9H9N - chains A and K of the 13 polymer chains in the assembly; structure by electron microscopy, 3.10 A resolution.

== Chain A ==
Molecule: 16S RNA
From: Escherichia coli
Sequence (1541 nucleotides; numbered 1 to 1542; 1 number in that range is skipped by the numbering (no residue carries it; nothing is unmodelled there); the number before each row is that of its first residue):
     1 AAAUUGAAGAGUUUGAUCAUGGCUCAGAUUGAACGCUGGCGGCAGGCCUA
    51 ACACAUGCAAGUCGAACGGUAACAGGAAGAAGCUUGCUUCUUUGCUGACG
   101 AGUGGCGGACGGGUGAGUAAUGUCUGGGAAACUGCCUGAUGGAGGGGGAU
   151 AACUACUGGAAACGGUAGCUAAUACCGCAUAACGUCGCAAGACCAAAGAG
   201 GGGGACCUUCGGGCCUCUUGCCAUCGGAUGUGCCCAGAUGGGAUUAGCUA
   251 GUAGGUGGGGUAACGGCUCACCUAGGCGACGAUCCCUAGCUGGUCUGAGA
   301 GGAUGACCAGCCACACUGGAACUGAGACACGGUCCAGACUCCUACGGGAG
   351 GCAGCAGUGGGGAAUAUUGCACAAUGGGCGCAAGCCUGAUGCAGCCAUGC
   401 CGCGUGUAUGAAGAAGGCCUUCGGGUUGUAAAGUACUUUCAGCGGGGAGG
   451 AAGGGAGUAAAGUUAAUACCUUUGCUCAUUGACGUUACCCGCAGAAGAAG
   501 CACCGGCUAACUCCGUGCCAGCAGCCXCGGUAAUACGGAGGGUGCAAGCG
   551 UUAAUCGGAAUUACUGGGCGUAAAGCGCACGCAGGCGGUUUGUUAAGUCA
   601 GAUGUGAAAUCCCCGGGCUCAACCUGGGAACUGCAUCUGAUACUGGCAAG
   651 CUUGAGUCUCGUAGAGGGGGGUAGAAUUCCAGGUGUAGCGGUGAAAUGCG
   701 UAGAGAUCUGGAGGAAUACCGGUGGCGAAGGCGGCCCCCUGGACGAAGAC
   751 UGACGCUCAGGUGCGAAAGCGUGGGGAGCAAACAGGAUUAGAUACCCUGG
   801 UAGUCCACGCCGUAAACGAUGUCGACUUGGAGGUUGUGCCCUUGAGGCGU
   851 GGCUUCCGGAGCUAACGCGUUAAGUCGACCGCCUGGGGAGUACGGCCGCA
   901 AGGUUAAAACUCAAAUGAAUUGACGGGGGC
   932 CCGCACAAGCGGUGGAGCAUGUGGUUUAAUUCGAUGXAACGCGAAGAACC
   982 UUACCUGGUCUUGACAUCCACGGAAGUUUUCAGAGAUGAGAAUGUGCCUU
  1032 CGGGAACCGUGAGACAGGUGCUGCAUGGCUGUCGUCAGCUCGUGUUGUGA
  1082 AAUGUUGGGUUAAGUCCCGCAACGAGCGCAACCCUUAUCCUUUGUUGCCA
  1132 GCGGUCCGGCCGGGAACUCAAAGGAGACUGCCAGUGAUAAACUGGAGGAA
  1182 GGUGGGGAUGACGUCAAGUCAUCAUGGCCCUUACGACCAGGGCUACACAC
  1232 GUGCUACAAUGGCGCAUACAAAGAGAAGCGACCUCGCGAGAGCAAGCGGA
  1282 CCUCAUAAAGUGCGUCGUAGUCCGGAUUGGAGUCUGCAACUCGACUCCAU
  1332 GAAGUCGGAAUCGCUAGUAAUCGUGGAUCAGAAUGCCACGGUGAAUACGU
  1382 UCCCGGCCUUGUACACACCGCCCGUXACACCAUGGGAGUGGGUUGCAAAA
  1432 GAAGUAGGUAGCUUAACCUUCGGGAGGGCGCUUACCACUUUGUGAUUCAU
  1482 GACUGGGGUGAAGUCGUAACAAGGUAACCGUAGGGGAACCUGCGGUUGGA
  1532 UCACCUCCUUA
Disordered / not traced: 932-1386, 1535-1542
Modified / non-standard residues: PSU (pseudouridine-5'-monophosphate) at position 516, G7M (N7-methyl-guanosine-5'-monophosphate) at position 527, 2MG (2N-methylguanosine-5'-monophosphate) at position 967, 5MC (5-methylcytidine-5'-monophosphate) at position 968, 2MG (2N-methylguanosine-5'-monophosphate) at position 1208, 4OC (4n,o2'-methylcytidine-5'-monophosphate) at position 1402, 5MC (5-methylcytidine-5'-monophosphate) at position 1407, UR3 (3-methyluridine-5'-monophoshate) at position 1498, 2MG (2N-methylguanosine-5'-monophosphate) at position 1516, MA6 (6N-dimethyladenosine-5'-monophoshate) at position 1518, MA6 (6N-dimethyladenosine-5'-monophoshate) at position 1519
Metal / ion sites: Mg2+ site 1 near G21 (its only coordinating residue here); Mg2+ site 2 near C48 (its only coordinating residue here); Mg2+ site 3 near A53 (its only coordinating residue here); Mg2+ site 4: A59, U387; Mg2+ site 5 near G100 (its only coordinating residue here); K+ site 1: G104, G105; Mg2+ site 6: A109, G331; Mg2+ site 7: A116, G117, G289; Mg2+ site 8 near C135 (its only coordinating residue here); K+ site 2: G145, A197; Mg2+ site 9: A174, C175; Mg2+ site 10: U180, A195; 32 more Mg2+ sites not listed; 4 more K+ sites not listed
Residues lining bound ligands: A1IC4 ((2S,3S)-2-[[(2S)-2-[[(2S,4S)-5-aminocarbonyloxy-4-oxidanyl-2-[[(2S,3R)-3-oxidanylpiperidin-2-yl]carbonylamino]pentanoyl]amino]-3-(1H-imidazol-4-yl)propanoyl]amino]-3-(2-chloranyl-1H-imidazol-4-yl)-3-oxidanyl-propanoic acid): U692, G693, U788, U789, G791, A792, A794, C795, C796, U1506

== Chain K ==
Molecule: Small ribosomal subunit protein uS11
From: Escherichia coli
UniProtKB: P0A7R9 (RS11_ECOLI); residues 1-129 here = UniProt positions 1-129
Sequence (129 residues; row label = number of the first residue in the row):
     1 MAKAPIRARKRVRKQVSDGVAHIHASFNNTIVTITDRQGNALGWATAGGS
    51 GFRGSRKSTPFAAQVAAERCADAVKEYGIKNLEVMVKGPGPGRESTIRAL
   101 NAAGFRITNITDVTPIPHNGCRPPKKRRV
Disordered / not traced: 1-12
Residues lining bound ligands: A1IC4 ((2S,3S)-2-[[(2S)-2-[[(2S,4S)-5-aminocarbonyloxy-4-oxidanyl-2-[[(2S,3R)-3-oxidanylpiperidin-2-yl]carbonylamino]pentanoyl]amino]-3-(1H-imidazol-4-yl)propanoyl]amino]-3-(2-chloranyl-1H-imidazol-4-yl)-3-oxidanyl-propanoic acid): Arg127, Arg128, Val129

== Chain A / chain K interface ==
Contacting residue pairs (65):
  A675(A) - Ile116(K)  hydrogen bond to the sugar
  A675(A) - Pro117(K)  base contact
  A675(A) - His118(K)  hydrogen bond to the sugar
  A675(A) - Gly120(K)  base contact
  A676(A) - Pro115(K)  sugar contact
  A676(A) - Ile116(K)  sugar contact
  A676(A) - Pro117(K)  sugar contact
  G683(A) - Gly39(K)  hydrogen bond to the base
  G683(A) - Asn40(K)  hydrogen bond to the base
  U684(A) - Asn40(K)  sugar contact
  U684(A) - Ala41(K)  hydrogen bond to the sugar
  G685(A) - Ala41(K)  sugar contact
  U686(A) - Ala41(K)  phosphate contact
  U686(A) - Leu42(K)  phosphate contact
  U686(A) - Gly43(K)  phosphate contact
  U686(A) - Trp44(K)  hydrogen bond to the phosphate
  A687(A) - Trp44(K)  sugar contact
  G688(A) - Thr46(K)  hydrogen bond to the phosphate
  G688(A) - Gly49(K)  phosphate contact
  C689(A) - Asn29(K)  hydrogen bond to the phosphate
  C689(A) - Thr46(K)  hydrogen bond to the phosphate
  C689(A) - Gly48(K)  hydrogen bond to the phosphate
  G690(A) - Asn29(K)  hydrogen bond to the phosphate
  G691(A) - Asn28(K)  hydrogen bond to the phosphate
  G691(A) - Lys57(K)  hydrogen bond to the base
  U692(A) - Asn28(K)  hydrogen bond to the phosphate
  U692(A) - Gly54(K)  base contact
  U692(A) - Ser55(K)  base contact
  U692(A) - Arg127(K)  phosphate contact
  G693(A) - Arg127(K)  salt bridge to the phosphate
  A694(A) - Ser55(K)  hydrogen bond to the phosphate
  A695(A) - Gly54(K)  phosphate contact
  A695(A) - Ser55(K)  phosphate contact
  A696(A) - Arg53(K)  salt bridge to the phosphate
  A704(A) - Trp44(K)  base contact
  G705(A) - Trp44(K)  base contact
  A706(A) - Thr33(K)  hydrogen bond to the sugar
  U707(A) - His22(K)  sugar contact
  U707(A) - Gly39(K)  hydrogen bond to the sugar
  C708(A) - Gln38(K)  sugar contact
  C708(A) - Gly39(K)  sugar contact
  A715(A) - Gly120(K)  base contact
  A716(A) - Asn119(K)  hydrogen bond to the sugar
  A716(A) - Gly120(K)  sugar contact
  U717(A) - Asn119(K)  phosphate contact
  A718(A) - His118(K)  stacking on the base
  A718(A) - Asn119(K)  phosphate contact
  G778(A) - Cys121(K)  sugar contact
  G778(A) - Arg122(K)  hydrogen bond to the sugar
  C779(A) - Arg122(K)  sugar contact
  C779(A) - Pro124(K)  phosphate contact
  A780(A) - Pro124(K)  phosphate contact
  A780(A) - Lys125(K)  hydrogen bond to the phosphate
  A781(A) - Lys125(K)  salt bridge to the phosphate
  C795(A) - Arg128(K)  hydrogen bond to the sugar
  C796(A) - Arg127(K)  hydrogen bond to the phosphate
  C796(A) - Arg128(K)  hydrogen bond to the phosphate
  C796(A) - Val129(K)  sugar contact
  C797(A) - Arg127(K)  salt bridge to the phosphate
  U1506(A) - Arg128(K)  base contact
  U1522(A) - Lys125(K)  phosphate contact
  G1523(A) - Lys125(K)  salt bridge to the phosphate
  G1523(A) - Arg128(K)  salt bridge to the phosphate
  C1524(A) - Arg122(K)  salt bridge to the phosphate
  G1525(A) - Arg122(K)  salt bridge to the phosphate
Interface residues without a listed pair, chain A (40 interface residues in all): G674, U677, A777
Interface residues without a listed pair, chain K (36 interface residues in all): Ser26, Ile31, Thr35, Lys87, Pro123

== In short ==
40 residues of chain A and 36 residues of chain K are in contact, with 23 hydrogen bonds, 8 salt bridges and 1
aromatic stacking contact. Polar pairs include G683(A)-Gly39(K), G683(A)-Asn40(K) and G691(A)-Lys57(K).
Compound A1IC4 is bound between chain A and chain K.
Here chain A is 16S RNA and chain K is Small ribosomal subunit protein uS11, both from Escherichia coli. Entry
9H9N (Complex 4 (BODY) 30S-GE81112 (weak residual tRNA)) was determined by electron microscopy, deposited
together with 9H8G, 9H9H, 9H9I, 9H9J, 9H9K, 9H9L and 9H9M.
